Entry 8TWN (X-ray diffraction, 2.08 A resolution); this record covers chain A.

[Chain A]
Protein: AetD
From: Aetokthonos hydrillicola
UniProt: A0A861B387 (A0A861B387_9CYAN); residue numbers follow UniProt; this construct covers 1-239
Chain sequence (260 residues; each row starts with the number of its first residue; numbers below 1 keep their minus sign (Mse-20 is residue -20)):
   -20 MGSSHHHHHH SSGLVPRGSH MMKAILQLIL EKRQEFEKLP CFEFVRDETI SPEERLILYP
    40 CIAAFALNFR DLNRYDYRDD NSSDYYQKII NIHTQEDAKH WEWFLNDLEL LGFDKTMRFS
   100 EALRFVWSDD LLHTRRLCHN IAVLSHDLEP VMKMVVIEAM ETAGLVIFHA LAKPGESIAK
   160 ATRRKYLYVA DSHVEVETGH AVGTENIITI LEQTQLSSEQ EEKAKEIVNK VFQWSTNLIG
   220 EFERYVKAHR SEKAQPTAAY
Unresolved in the structure: -20 to -7, 176-183
Differences from the reference sequence: expression tag (-20 to 0)
Modified positions: Mse-20, Mse0 (selenomethionine); Mse1, Mse96, Mse131, Mse133, Mse139 (selenomethionine; parent Met)
Ligand contacts:
  - 67I ((2S)-2-azanyl-3-[5,7-bis(bromanyl)-1H-indol-3-yl]propanoic acid): Ile41, Phe44, Phe48, His79, Leu116, Mse139, Ala142, Gly143, Ile146, Phe147, Tyr167, His172, Ser214, Leu217, Phe221
  - D-malate (MLT): Arg49, Arg53, Arg57, Gln74, Ala77, Lys78, Trp80
Reported in the primary citation:
  - binding site for 67I: His79, Tyr167, His172
  - conformationally variable residues (order/disorder transition): Glu176 to Thr183

[Overview]
Ligands of chain A: compound 67I and D-malate. The paper reports a binding site for 67I at His79, Tyr167 and
His172; conformational variability at Glu176.
Chain A is AetD (Aetokthonos hydrillicola); the structure, Crystal structure of nitrile synthase AetD with
substrate bound, was determined by X-ray diffraction together with 8TWT and 8TWW from the same study.
